6K1P - chains D and J of the 11 polymer chains in the assembly; structure by electron microscopy, 3.87 A resolution.

# Chain D
Name: Histone H2B 1.1
From: Xenopus laevis
Reference sequence: P02281 (H2B11_XENLA); residues 1-122 here correspond to UniProt positions 5-126 (UniProt number = residue number + 4)
Amino-acid sequence (122 residues; each row starts with the number of its first residue):
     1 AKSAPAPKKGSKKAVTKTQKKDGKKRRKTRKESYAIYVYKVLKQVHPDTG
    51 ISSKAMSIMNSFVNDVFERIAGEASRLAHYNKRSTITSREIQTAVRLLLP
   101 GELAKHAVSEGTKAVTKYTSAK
Unresolved in the structure: 1-28, 122
Construct notes: conflict Thr29 (Ser33 in P02281)
Curated features (UniProtKB/Swiss-Prot):
  - modified residue: Lys2 (N6-acetyllysine), Lys9 (N6-acetyllysine), Ser11 (Phosphoserine), Lys12 (N6-acetyllysine), Lys17 (N6-acetyllysine)
  - glycosylation: Ser109 (O-linked (GlcNAc) serine)
  - cross-link: Lys117 (Glycyl lysine isopeptide (Lys-Gly) (interchain with G-Cter in ubiquitin))

# Chain J
Molecule: 167-nt DNA strand
From: Escherichia coli K-12
Sequence (167 nucleotides; row label = number of the first residue in the row; numbers below 1 keep their minus sign (DC-19 is residue -19)):
   -19 CTAGTACTTCTCGACAAGCTATCGGATGTATATATCTGACACGTGCCTGG
    31 AGACTAGGGAGTAATCCCCTTGGCGGTTAAAACGCGGGGGACAGCGCGTA
    81 CGTGCGTTTAAGCGGTGCTAGAGCTGTCTACGACCAATTGAGCGGCCTCG
   131 GCACCGGGATTCTCGAG
Unresolved in the structure: -19 to 0, 147

# Chain D / chain J interface
Contacting residue pairs (10):
  Thr29(D) with DC104(J), hydrogen bond to the phosphate
  Tyr39(D) with DA21(J), sugar contact; DC22(J), phosphate contact
  Gly50(D) with DA21(J), phosphate contact
  Ile51(D) with DA21(J), hydrogen bond to the phosphate
  Ser52(D) with DC20(J), phosphate contact
  Ser53(D) with DC20(J), hydrogen bond to the phosphate
  Ser84(D) with DG39(J), phosphate contact; DA40(J), hydrogen bond to the phosphate
  Thr85(D) with DA40(J), hydrogen bond to the phosphate
Other interface residues (no listed pair), chain D (9 interface residues in all): Arg83
Other interface residues (no listed pair), chain J (7 interface residues in all): DG41

# Summary
9 residues of chain D face 7 of chain J across their interface; the contacts include 5 hydrogen bonds. Among
the polar pairs are Thr29(D)-DC104(J), Ile51(D)-DA21(J) and Ser53(D)-DC20(J).
Here chain D is Histone H2B 1.1 (Xenopus laevis) and chain J is a 167-nt DNA strand (Escherichia coli K-12).
Entry 6K1P (The complex of ISWI-nucleosome in the ADP.BeF-bound state) was determined by electron microscopy
(same publication as 6JYL and 6IRO).
